6OQS - chains C and D of the 22 polymer chains in the assembly; structure by electron microscopy, 3.30 A resolution.

Chain C:
Molecule: ATP synthase subunit alpha
Source organism: Escherichia coli
Notes: EC 7.1.2.2
UniProtKB: A0A073FQ32 (A0A073FQ32_ECOLX); residues 1-513 here = UniProt positions 1-513
Chain sequence (513 residues; numbered 1 to 513; the number before each row is that of its first residue):
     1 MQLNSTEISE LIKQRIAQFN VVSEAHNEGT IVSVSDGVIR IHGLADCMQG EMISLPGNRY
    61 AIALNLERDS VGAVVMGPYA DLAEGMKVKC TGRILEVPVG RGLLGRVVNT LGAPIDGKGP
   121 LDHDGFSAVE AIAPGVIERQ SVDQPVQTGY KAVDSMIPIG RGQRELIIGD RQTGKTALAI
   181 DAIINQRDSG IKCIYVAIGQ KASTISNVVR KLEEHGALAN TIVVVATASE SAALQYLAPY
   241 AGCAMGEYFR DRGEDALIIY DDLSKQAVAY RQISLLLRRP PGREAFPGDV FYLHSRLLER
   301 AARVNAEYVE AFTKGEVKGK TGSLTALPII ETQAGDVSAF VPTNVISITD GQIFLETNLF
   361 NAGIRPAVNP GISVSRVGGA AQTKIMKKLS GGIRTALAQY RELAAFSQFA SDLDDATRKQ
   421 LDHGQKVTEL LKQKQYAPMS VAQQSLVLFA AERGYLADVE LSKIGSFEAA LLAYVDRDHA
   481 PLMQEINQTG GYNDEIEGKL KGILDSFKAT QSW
Disordered / not traced: 1
Ion coordination: Mg2+: Thr176 (together with ATP)
Residues lining bound ligands: ATP (adenosine-5'-triphosphate): Tyr150, Asp170, Arg171, Gln172, Thr173, Gly174, Lys175, Thr176, Ala177, Glu331, Phe360, Arg365, Pro366, Gln433, Lys434, Gln435

Chain D:
Molecule: ATP synthase subunit beta
Source organism: Escherichia coli
Notes: EC 7.1.2.2
UniProtKB: A0A0F6CB56 (A0A0F6CB56_ECOLX); residues 0-459 here correspond to UniProt positions 1-460 (UniProt number = residue number + 1)
Chain sequence (471 residues; each row starts with the number of its first residue; numbers below 1 keep their minus sign (Met-11 is residue -11)):
   -11 MRGSHHHHHH GMATGKIVQV IGAVVDVEFP QDAVPRVYDA LEVQNGNERL VLEVQQQLGG
    49 GIVRTIAMGS SDGLRRGLDV KDLEHPIEVP VGKATLGRIM NVLGEPVDMK GEIGEEERWA
   109 IHRAAPSYEE LSNSQELLET GIKVIDLMAP FAKGGKVGLF GGAGVGKTVN MMELIRNIAI
   169 EHSGYSVFAG VGERTREGND FYHEMTDSNV IDKVSLVYGQ MNEPPGNRLR VALTGLTMAE
   229 KFRDEGRDVL LFVDNIYRYT LAGTEVSALL GRMPSAVGYQ PTLAEEMGVL QERITSTKTG
   289 SITSVQAVYV PADDLTDPSP ATTFAHLDAT VVLSRQIASL GIYPAVDPLD STSRQLDPLV
   349 VGQEHYDTAR GVQSILQRYQ ELKDIIAILG MDELSEEDKL VVARARKIQR FLSQPFFVAE
   409 VFTGSPGKYV SLKDTIRGFK GIMEGEYDHL PEQAFYMVGS IEEAVEKAKK L
Disordered / not traced: -11 to -1
Differences from the reference sequence: initiating methionine (-11); expression tag (-10 to -1); conflict Ala137 (Cys138 in A0A0F6CB56)
Ion coordination: Mg2+: Thr156 (together with ADP, phosphate ion)
Residues lining bound ligands: ADP (adenosine-5'-diphosphate): Gly150, Ala151, Gly152, Val153, Gly154, Lys155, Thr156, Val157, Glu185, Tyr331, Phe404, Ala407, Phe410, Thr411

How chain C and chain D interact:
Contacting residue pairs - 75 pairs, chain C then chain D:
  Gly43(C) - Arg64(D)
  Leu44(C) - Arg64(D)  hydrogen bond (backbone-side chain)
  Ala45(C) - Arg64(D)
  Asp46(C) - Arg63(D)  salt bridge
  Cys47(C) - Arg63(D)
  Met48(C) - Gly61(D)
  Met48(C) - Leu62(D)
  Met48(C) - Arg63(D)
  Gln49(C) - Val8(D)
  Gln49(C) - Gly10(D)
  Gln49(C) - Asp60(D)
  Gln49(C) - Gly61(D)  hydrogen bond (backbone-backbone)
  Gln49(C) - Leu62(D)  hydrogen bond (backbone-backbone)
  Leu64(C) - Val8(D)
  Asn65(C) - Ile9(D)
  Leu66(C) - Gln7(D)
  Leu66(C) - Val8(D)  hydrogen bond (backbone-backbone)
  Leu66(C) - Leu62(D)
  Glu67(C) - Arg64(D)  hydrogen bond (backbone-side chain)
  Arg68(C) - Val6(D)
  Arg68(C) - Gln7(D)
  Asp69(C) - Arg64(D)
  Ser70(C) - Arg64(D)  hydrogen bond (backbone-side chain)
  Val71(C) - Arg64(D)
  Val136(C) - Asn187(D)
  Val136(C) - Tyr206(D)  hydrophobic
  Val136(C) - Gln208(D)
  Ile137(C) - Met97(D)  hydrophobic
  Ile137(C) - Tyr190(D)  hydrophobic
  Arg139(C) - Thr183(D)  hydrogen bond
  Arg139(C) - Asn187(D)
  Ser141(C) - Asn187(D)
  Ser141(C) - Asp188(D)
  Arg164(C) - Arg182(D)
  Arg279(C) - Ile9(D)
  Arg279(C) - Gly10(D)
  Pro280(C) - Ala256(D)
  Arg283(C) - Val265(D)
  Gly288(C) - Glu253(D)
  Gly288(C) - Ala256(D)
  Phe291(C) - Arg216(D)
  Phe291(C) - Glu253(D)
  Tyr292(C) - Glu211(D)
  Tyr292(C) - Pro212(D)
  Tyr292(C) - Glu253(D)
  Ser295(C) - Met209(D)  hydrogen bond (side chain-backbone)
  Ser295(C) - Asn210(D)  hydrogen bond (side chain-backbone)
  Glu299(C) - Thr183(D)  hydrogen bond
  Glu299(C) - Asn210(D)
  Thr343(C) - Tyr245(D)
  Ser347(C) - Arg182(D)  hydrogen bond (backbone-side chain)
  Ser347(C) - Met209(D)
  Ile348(C) - Arg182(D)
  Ile348(C) - Met209(D)  hydrophobic
  Thr349(C) - Arg182(D)
  Asp350(C) - Arg184(D)  salt bridge
  Gly371(C) - Arg323(D)
  Val374(C) - Ala151(D)
  Val374(C) - Arg323(D)
  Arg376(C) - Ala151(D)
  Arg376(C) - Arg182(D)
  Arg376(C) - Arg184(D)
  Arg376(C) - Glu185(D)
  Lys387(C) - Phe410(D)  hydrogen bond (side chain-backbone)
  Thr395(C) - Ser327(D)
  Ala398(C) - Leu328(D)  hydrophobic
  Arg401(C) - Gln324(D)
  Glu402(C) - Lys371(D)  salt bridge
  Phe406(C) - Ala375(D)  hydrophobic
  Asp412(C) - Ile376(D)
  Leu413(C) - Ile376(D)  hydrophobic
  Asp414(C) - Ala375(D)  hydrogen bond (backbone-backbone)
  Asp414(C) - Ile376(D)  hydrogen bond (backbone-backbone)
  Asp414(C) - Gly378(D)
  Thr417(C) - Ala375(D)
Interface residues without a listed pair, chain C (54 interface residues in all): Glu130, Gln140, Val142, Asp289, Arg296, Ile346, Gln352, Ile372
Interface residues without a listed pair, chain D (51 interface residues in all): Ser59, Ile87, Val95, Asp96, Gly152, Gly186, Arg246, Leu257, Gly259, Tyr297, Leu377, Met379

Overview:
The interface between chain C and chain D involves 54 residues on one side and 51 on the other, with 14
hydrogen bonds and 3 salt bridges. Polar contacts include Asp46(C)-Arg63(D), Asp350(C)-Arg184(D) and
Glu402(C)-Lys371(D). Ligands of chain C: ATP. Chain D binds ADP.
Here chain C is ATP synthase subunit alpha and chain D is ATP synthase subunit beta, both from Escherichia
coli. Entry 6OQS (E. coli ATP synthase State 1b) was determined by electron microscopy together with 6OQR,
6OQT, 6OQU, 6OQV, 6OQW, 6PQV and 3 further entries from the same study.
